8EMA - chains A and C of the 6 polymer chains in the assembly; structure by electron microscopy, 8.20 A resolution (very low resolution: no residue pairs are listed; an interface is given only as per-side residue counts).

Chain A:
Protein: Isoform 2 of Immunoglobulin heavy constant mu
Source organism: Mus musculus
Reference sequence: chimeric construct of P06328, P01872-2: residues 1-117 from P06328 (HVM49_MOUSE) positions 1-117 (same numbers); residues 141-615 from P01872-2 positions 1-475 (UniProt number = residue number - 140)
Chain sequence (615 residues; row label = number of the first residue in the row):
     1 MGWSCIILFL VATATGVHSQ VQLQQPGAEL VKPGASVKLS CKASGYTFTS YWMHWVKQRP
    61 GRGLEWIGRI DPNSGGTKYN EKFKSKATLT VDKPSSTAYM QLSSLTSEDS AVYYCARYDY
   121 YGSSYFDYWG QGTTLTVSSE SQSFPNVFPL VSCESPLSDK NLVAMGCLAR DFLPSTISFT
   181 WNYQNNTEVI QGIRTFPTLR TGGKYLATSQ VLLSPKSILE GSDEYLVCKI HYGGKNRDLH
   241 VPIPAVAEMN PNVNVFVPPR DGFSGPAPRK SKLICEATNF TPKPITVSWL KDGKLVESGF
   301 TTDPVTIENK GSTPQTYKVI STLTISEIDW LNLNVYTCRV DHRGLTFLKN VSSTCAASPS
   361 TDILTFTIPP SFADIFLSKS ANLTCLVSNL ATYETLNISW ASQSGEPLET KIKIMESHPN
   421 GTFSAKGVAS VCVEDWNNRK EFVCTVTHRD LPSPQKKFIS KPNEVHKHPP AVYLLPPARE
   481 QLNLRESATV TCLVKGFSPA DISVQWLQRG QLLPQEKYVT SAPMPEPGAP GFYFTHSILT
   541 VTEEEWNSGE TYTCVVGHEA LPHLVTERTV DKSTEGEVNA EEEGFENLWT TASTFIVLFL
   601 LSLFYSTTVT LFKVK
Not modelled in the structure: 1-18
Differences from the reference sequence: conflict Ile7 (Met in P06328), Val11 (Ala in P06328); linker (118-140)
Curated features (UniProtKB/Swiss-Prot):
  - region: Gln20 to Thr49 (Framework-1), Ser50 to His54 (Complementarity-determining-1), Trp55 to Gly68 (Framework-2), Arg69 to Ser85 (Complementarity-determining-2), Lys86 to Arg117 (Framework-3)
Cystine bridges: Cys41-Cys115, Cys167-Cys228, Cys275-Cys338, Cys385-Cys444, Cys492-Cys554

Chain C:
Protein: B-cell antigen receptor complex-associated protein alpha chain
Source organism: Mus musculus
Reference sequence: chimeric construct of P11911, P21578: residues 1-172 from P11911 (CD79A_MOUSE) positions 1-172 (same numbers); residues 177-370 from P21578 positions 1-194 (UniProt number = residue number - 176)
Chain sequence (378 residues; numbered -7 to 370; the number before each row is that of its first residue; numbers below 1 keep their minus sign (Asp-7 is residue -7)):
    -7 DYKDDDDKMP GGLEALRALP LLLFLSYACL GPGCQALRVE GGPPSLTVNL GEEARLTCEN
    53 NGRNPNITWW FSLQSNITWP PVPLGPGQGT TGQLFFPEVN KNHRGLYWCQ VIENNILKRS
   113 CGTYLRVRNP VPRPFLDMGE GTKNRIITAE GIILLFCAVV PGTLLLFRKR WQNEKFGRSI
   173 ATRSMFKGIV EGIGIIEKID IYTDLDKYAI RFPENMLNGI KKESSIMFNG CFLTVTSVNS
   233 NIVWFDIFEK EARKLDTFRE YKVGDRVNLG TFPKFGAASG GHILSARISC VASIIEIIEN
   293 EDYQQMWIQI PENFTEFLID KDYIAVDGIS LTIDTIKNNQ FFISLPLKIA QNTNMKWRKK
   353 GDKVNVELSN KINANQCW
Not modelled in the structure: -7 to 27, 170-370
Differences from the reference sequence: expression tag (-7 to 0); conflict Arg170 (Val in P11911), Ser171 (Asp in P11911), Ile172 (Met in P11911); linker (173-176)
Curated features (UniProtKB/Swiss-Prot):
  - glycosylation (N-linked (GlcNAc...) asparagine): Asn58, Asn68
  - binding site (FMN): Lys355 to Glu359
Cystine bridges: Cys50-Cys101

How chain A and chain C interact:
At this resolution (8 A) residue pairs are not listed: 8 residues of chain A and 9 of chain C lie at the interface.

Overview:
The interface between chain A and chain C involves 8 residues on one side and 9 on the other. UniProt lists 5
FMN-binding residues on chain C.
Here chain A is Isoform 2 of Immunoglobulin heavy constant mu and chain C is B-cell antigen receptor
complex-associated protein alpha chain, both from Mus musculus. Entry 8EMA (mouse full length B cell receptor)
was determined by electron microscopy (same publication as 8E4C).
